PDB entry 2OMH | X-ray diffraction, 1.36 A resolution | chains A and B of the 6 polymer chains in the assembly

[Chain A]
Name: Insulin A chain
From: Homo sapiens
UniProtKB: P01308 (INS_HUMAN); residues 1-21 here correspond to UniProt positions 90-110 (UniProt number = residue number + 89)
Sequence (21 residues; row label = number of the first residue in the row):
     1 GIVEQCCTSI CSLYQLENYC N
Disulfide bonds: Cys6-Cys11
Ion coordination: Na+: Asn18, Cys20
Residues lining bound ligands:
  - resorcinol (RCO): Cys6, Ser9, Ile10, Cys11, Leu16
  - urea (URE): Gln5, Ser9, Ile10, Cys11, Gln15

[Chain B]
Name: Insulin B chain
From: Homo sapiens
UniProtKB: P01308 (INS_HUMAN); residues 1-30 here correspond to UniProt positions 25-54 (UniProt number = residue number + 24)
Sequence (30 residues; row label = number of the first residue in the row):
     1 FVNQHLCGSH LVEALYLVCG ERGFFYTPKT
Unresolved in the structure: 29-30
Ion coordination: Zn2+: His10 (together with chloride ion) (shared with 1 residue of chain D; 1 residue of chain F)
Residues lining bound ligands:
  - resorcinol (RCO), molecule 1: Val2, His5, Leu6
  - resorcinol (RCO), molecule 2: Cys7, His10, Leu11, Ala14, Leu17

[How chain A and chain B interact]
Cross-chain cystine bridges: Cys7(A)-Cys7(B), Cys20(A)-Cys19(B)
Residue-residue contacts (26; chain A residue first):
  Ile2(A) with Leu11(B), hydrophobic; Leu15(B), hydrophobic; Tyr26(B), hydrophobic; Thr27(B)
  Val3(A) with Gln4(B); Tyr26(B)
  Cys6(A) with Cys7(B); Leu11(B), hydrophobic
  Cys7(A) with Cys7(B), disulfide; Leu11(B), hydrophobic
  Leu13(A) with Val18(B), hydrophobic
  Leu16(A) with Leu11(B), hydrophobic; Ala14(B), hydrophobic; Leu15(B)
  Glu17(A) with Val18(B); Arg22(B), salt bridge
  Tyr19(A) with Leu15(B), hydrophobic; Phe24(B); Phe25(B)
  Cys20(A) with Cys19(B), disulfide; Arg22(B); Gly23(B)
  Asn21(A) with Arg22(B), hydrogen bond (side chain-backbone); Gly23(B), hydrogen bond (backbone-backbone); Phe24(B); Phe25(B)
Interface residues without a listed pair, chain B (14 interface residues in all): Pro28

[Overview]
The interface between chain A and chain B involves 10 residues on one side and 14 on the other; the contacts
include 2 disulfide bonds, 2 hydrogen bonds and 1 salt bridge. Polar contacts include Glu17(A)-Arg22(B),
Asn21(A)-Arg22(B) and Asn21(A)-Gly23(B).
Here chain A is Insulin A chain and chain B is Insulin B chain, both from Homo sapiens. Entry 2OMH (Structure
of human insulin cocrystallized with ARG-12 peptide in presence of urea) was determined by X-ray diffraction
(same publication as 2OMG and 2OMI).
